8VUJ - chains B and C of the 8 polymer chains in the assembly; structure by electron microscopy, 3.92 A resolution.

[Chain B]
Molecule: Glutamate receptor ionotropic, NMDA 2A
Organism: Homo sapiens
UniProtKB: Q12879 (NMDE1_HUMAN); the construct lacks a stretch of the UniProt sequence, so the offset changes along the chain: 34-578 = UniProt 34-578; 579-784 = UniProt 599-804; 785-814 = UniProt 812-841
Sequence (808 residues; numbered 34 to 814 plus 27 insertion-coded residues; the number before each row is that of its first residue; a row labelled like 578A-578T holds insertion residues (578A, then the next letters in order)):
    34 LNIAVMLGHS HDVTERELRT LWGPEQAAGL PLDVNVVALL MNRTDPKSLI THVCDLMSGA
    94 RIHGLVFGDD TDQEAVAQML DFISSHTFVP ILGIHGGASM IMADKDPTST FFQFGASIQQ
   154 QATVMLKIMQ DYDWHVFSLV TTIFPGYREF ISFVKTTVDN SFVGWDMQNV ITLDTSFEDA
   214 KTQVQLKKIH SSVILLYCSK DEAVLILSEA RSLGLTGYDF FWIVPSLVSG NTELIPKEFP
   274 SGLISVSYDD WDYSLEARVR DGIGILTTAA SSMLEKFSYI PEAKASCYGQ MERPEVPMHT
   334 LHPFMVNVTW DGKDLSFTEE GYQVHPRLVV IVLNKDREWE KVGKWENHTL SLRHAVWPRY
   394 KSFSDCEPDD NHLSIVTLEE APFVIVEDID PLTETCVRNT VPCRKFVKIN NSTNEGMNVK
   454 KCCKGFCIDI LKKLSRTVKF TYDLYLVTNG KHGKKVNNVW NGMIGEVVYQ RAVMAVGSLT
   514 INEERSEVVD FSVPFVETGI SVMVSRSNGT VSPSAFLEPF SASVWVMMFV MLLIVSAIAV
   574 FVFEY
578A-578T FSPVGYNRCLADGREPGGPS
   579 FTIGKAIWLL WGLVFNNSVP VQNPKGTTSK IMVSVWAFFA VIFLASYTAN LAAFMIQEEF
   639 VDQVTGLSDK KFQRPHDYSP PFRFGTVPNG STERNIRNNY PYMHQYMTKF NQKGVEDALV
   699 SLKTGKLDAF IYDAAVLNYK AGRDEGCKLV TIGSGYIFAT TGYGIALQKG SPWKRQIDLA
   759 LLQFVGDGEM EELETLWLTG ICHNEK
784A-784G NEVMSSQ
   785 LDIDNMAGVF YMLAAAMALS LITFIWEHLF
Unresolved in the structure: 578A-578T, 784A-784G
Construct notes: conflict Cys-578I (Asn587 in Q12879), Asp-578L (Lys590 in Q12879), Arg-578N (Lys592 in Q12879), Glu-578O (Ala593 in Q12879), Gly-578Q (His595 in Q12879)
Disulfides: Cys-87/Cys-320, Cys-429/Cys-455, Cys-436/Cys-456, Cys-725/Cys-780
Curated features (UniProtKB/Swiss-Prot):
  - region: Phe-579 to Gln-600 (Pore-forming)
  - binding site (Zn(2+)): His-44, His-128, Glu-266, Asp-282
  - binding site (L-glutamate): Ser-511, Thr-513, Arg-518, Ser-669, Thr-670, Asp-711
  - site: Asn-594 (Functional determinant of NMDA receptors)
  - glycosylation (N-linked (GlcNAc...) asparagine): Asn-75, Asn-340, Asn-380, Asn-443, Asn-444, Asn-541, Asn-667

[Chain C]
Molecule: Glutamate receptor ionotropic, NMDA 1
Organism: Homo sapiens
UniProtKB: Q05586 (NMDZ1_HUMAN); the construct lacks a stretch of the UniProt sequence, so the offset changes along the chain: 26-582 = UniProt 26-582; 583-779 = UniProt 602-798; 780-813 = UniProt 808-841
Sequence (816 residues; row label = number of the first residue in the row; a row labelled like 582A-582S holds insertion residues (582A, then the next letters in order)):
    26 IVNIGAVLST RKHEQMFREA VNQANKRHGS WKIQLNATSV THKPNAIQMA LSVCEDLISS
    86 QVYAILVSHP PTPNDHFTPT PVSYTAGFYR IPVLGLTTRM SIYSDKSIHL SFLRTVPPYS
   146 HQSSVWFEMM RVYSWNHIIL LVSDDHEGRA AQKRLETLLE ERESKAEKVL QFDPGTKNVT
   206 ALLMEAKELE ARVIILSASE DDAATVYRAA AMLNMTGSGY VWLVGEREIS GNALRYAPDG
   266 ILGLQLINGK NESAHISDAV GVVAQAVHEL LEKENITDPP RGCVGNTNIW KTGPLFKRVL
   326 MSSKYADGVT GRVEFNEDGD RKFANYSIMN LQRRKLVQVG IYNGTHVIPN DRKIIWPGGE
   386 TEKPRGYQMS TRLKIVTIHQ EPFVYVKPTL SDGTCKEEFT VNGDPVKKVI CTGPNDTSPG
   446 SPRHTVPQCC YGFCIDLLIK LARTMNFTYE VHLVADGKFG TQERVNNSNK KEWNGMMGEL
   506 LSGQADMIVA PLTINNERAQ YIEFSKPFKY QGLTILVKKE IPRSTLDSFM QPFQSTLWLL
   566 VGLSVHVVAV MLYLLDR
582A-582S FSPFGRFKVNSEEEEEDAL
   583 TLSSAMWFSW GVLLNSGIGE GAPRSFSARI LGMVWAGFAM IIVASYTANL AAFLVLDRPE
   643 ERITGINDPR LRNPSDKFIY ATVKQSSVDI YFRRQVELST MYRHMEKHNY ESAAEAIQAV
   703 RDNKLHAFIW DSAVLEFEAS QKCDLVTTGE LFFRSGFGIG MRKDSPWKQN VSLSILKSHE
   763 NGFMEDLDKT WVRYQEC
779A-779I DSRSNAPAT
   780 LTFENMAGVF MLVAGGIVAG IFLIFIEIAY KRHK
Unresolved in the structure: 582A-582S, 779A-779I
Construct notes: conflict Arg-358 (Asn in Q05586)
Disulfides: Cys-79/Cys-308, Cys-420/Cys-454, Cys-436/Cys-455, Cys-725/Cys-779
Curated features (UniProtKB/Swiss-Prot):
  - region: Leu-584 to Pro-605 (Pore-forming)
  - binding site (glycine): Pro-516, Thr-518, Arg-523, Ser-669, Asp-713
  - glycosylation (N-linked (GlcNAc...) asparagine): Asn-61, Asn-203, Asn-239, Asn-276, Asn-300, Asn-350, Asn-368, Asn-440, Asn-471, Asn-491, Asn-655, Asn-752

[Chain B / chain C interface]
Residue-residue contacts (36):
  Ile-514(B) with Leu-758(C), hydrophobic
  Asn-515(B) with Leu-758(C)
  Glu-516(B) with Leu-755(C)
  Glu-520(B) with Leu-755(C)
  Ser-525(B) with Lys-531(C)
  Pro-552(B) with Leu-780(C)
  Val-557(B) with Phe-782(C), hydrophobic; Met-785(C)
  Met-561(B) with Met-785(C), hydrophobic
  Met-564(B) with Phe-789(C), hydrophobic
  Lys-608(B) with Trp-589(C); Trp-592(C)
  Ser-612(B) with Leu-596(C)
  Ala-615(B) with Leu-596(C), hydrophobic
  Phe-616(B) with Leu-596(C), hydrophobic
  Ala-623(B) with Leu-632(C), hydrophobic
  Tyr-625(B) with Leu-780(C)
  Ala-627(B) with Ala-633(C), hydrophobic; Leu-636(C), hydrophobic
  Asn-628(B) with Leu-780(C)
  Asn-673(B) with Glu-762(C)
  Tyr-734(B) with Glu-767(C); Arg-775(C)
  Thr-738(B) with Tyr-535(C); His-761(C), hydrogen bond
  Thr-739(B) with Tyr-535(C)
  Gly-740(B) with Tyr-535(C), hydrogen bond (backbone-side chain)
  Leu-757(B) with Asn-521(C); Ala-524(C), hydrophobic
  Leu-760(B) with Ala-524(C), hydrophobic
  Gln-761(B) with Asn-521(C); Arg-676(C)
  Val-763(B) with Phe-735(C), hydrophobic
  Gly-764(B) with Tyr-673(C); Arg-676(C)
  Asp-765(B) with Arg-676(C), salt bridge
Interface residues without a listed pair, chain B (40 interface residues in all): Ser-519, Pro-527, Glu-530, Trp-558, Val-568, Val-575, Thr-606, Val-619, Ser-624, Ile-735, Phe-736, Ala-737
Interface residues without a listed pair, chain C (36 interface residues in all): Ile-519, Asn-520, Gln-525, Pro-532, Thr-629, Gln-677, Arg-736, Lys-759, Thr-781, Val-792, Ile-796, Ile-800, Ile-803

[Summary]
40 residues of chain B face 36 of chain C across their interface; the contacts include 2 hydrogen bonds and 1
salt bridge. Among the polar pairs are Asp-765(B)/Arg-676(C), Thr-738(B)/His-761(C) and Gly-740(B)/Tyr-535(C).
Here chain B is Glutamate receptor ionotropic, NMDA 2A and chain C is Glutamate receptor ionotropic, NMDA 1,
both from Homo sapiens. Entry 8VUJ (Human GluN1-2A with Fab 003-102) was determined by electron microscopy
together with 8VUH, 8VUL, 8VUN, 8VUQ, 8VUR, 8VUT, 8VUY and 8VVH from the same study.
